PDB entry 7Z0G | X-ray diffraction, 3.49 A resolution | chains A and C of the 4 polymer chains in the assembly

# Chain A
Name: Tubulin alpha chain
Source organism: Ovis aries
UniProt: A0A6P7DY20 (A0A6P7DY20_SHEEP); residues 1-451 here = UniProt positions 1-451
Amino-acid sequence (451 residues; row label = number of the first residue in the row):
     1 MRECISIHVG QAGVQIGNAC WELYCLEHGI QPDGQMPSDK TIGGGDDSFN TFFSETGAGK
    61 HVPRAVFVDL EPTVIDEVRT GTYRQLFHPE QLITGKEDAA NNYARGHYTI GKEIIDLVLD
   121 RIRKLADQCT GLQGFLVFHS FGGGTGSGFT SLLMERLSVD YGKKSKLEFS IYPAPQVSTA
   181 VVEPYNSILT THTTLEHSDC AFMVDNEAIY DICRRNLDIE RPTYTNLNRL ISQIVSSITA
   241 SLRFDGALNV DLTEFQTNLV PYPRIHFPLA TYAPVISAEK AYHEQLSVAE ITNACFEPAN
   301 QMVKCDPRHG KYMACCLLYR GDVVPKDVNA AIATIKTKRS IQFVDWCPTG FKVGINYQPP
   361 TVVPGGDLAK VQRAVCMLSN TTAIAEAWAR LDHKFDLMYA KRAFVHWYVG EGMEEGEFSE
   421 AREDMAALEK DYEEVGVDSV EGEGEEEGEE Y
Disordered / not traced: 177, 281-282, 438-451
Residues lining bound ligands: GTP (guanosine-5'-triphosphate): Val-9, Gly-10, Gln-11, Ala-12, Gln-15, Ile-16, Asp-69, Asp-98, Ala-99, Ala-100, Asn-101, Ser-140, Gly-142, Gly-143, Gly-144, Thr-145, Gly-146, Ile-171, Pro-173, Ser-178, Glu-183, Asn-206, Tyr-224, Leu-227, Asn-228, Ile-231

# Chain C
Name: IE5 alpharep
Source organism: synthetic construct
Amino-acid sequence (232 residues; each row starts with the number of its first residue):
     1 MRGSHHHHHH TDPEKVEMYI KNLQDDSTLV RSIAAAALGK IGDERAVEPL IKALKDEDSR
    61 VRAQAAGALG QIGDERAVEP LIKALKDEDP SVRYRAAEAL GKIGDERAVE PLIKALKDED
   121 TTVRRIAATA LGKIGDERAV EPLIKALKDE DAAVRLTAAR ALGEIGDERA VEPLIKALKD
   181 EDAYVRRAAA QALGKIGGER VRAAMEKLAE TGTGFARKVA VNYLETHKSL IS
Disordered / not traced: 1-11, 230-232

# Chain A / chain C interface
Pairs across the interface (59):
  Met-1(A) with Glu-150(C)
  Arg-2(A) with Glu-119(C), salt bridge; Asp-120(C), salt bridge
  Gln-133(A) with Asp-120(C), hydrogen bond
  Asp-199(A) with Arg-60(C), salt bridge
  Asp-245(A) with Glu-150(C); Asp-151(C); Ala-152(C), hydrogen bond (side chain-backbone)
  Gly-246(A) with Ala-152(C); Ala-153(C); Asp-182(C)
  Ala-247(A) with Ala-152(C); Ala-153(C); Leu-156(C), hydrophobic; Asp-182(C), hydrogen bond (backbone-side chain); Tyr-184(C), hydrophobic
  Leu-248(A) with Tyr-184(C)
  Asn-249(A) with Arg-125(C), hydrogen bond (backbone-side chain)
  Val-250(A) with Arg-125(C)
  Asp-251(A) with Asp-120(C); Thr-121(C); Thr-122(C), hydrogen bond; Arg-125(C)
  Thr-253(A) with Pro-90(C); Ser-91(C); Asp-120(C), hydrogen bond; Thr-122(C)
  Glu-254(A) with Tyr-94(C); Thr-122(C), hydrogen bond (backbone-side chain); Arg-125(C), salt bridge
  Gln-256(A) with Arg-60(C); Ser-91(C)
  Thr-257(A) with Ser-91(C); Tyr-94(C); Arg-95(C)
  Asn-258(A) with Tyr-94(C), hydrogen bond; Arg-95(C)
  Val-260(A) with Arg-60(C), hydrogen bond (backbone-side chain)
  Pro-261(A) with Arg-60(C); Gln-64(C)
  Tyr-262(A) with Leu-29(C), hydrophobic; Ala-36(C); Arg-60(C); Gln-64(C), hydrogen bond
  Pro-263(A) with Thr-28(C); Leu-29(C); Ser-32(C); Arg-60(C), hydrogen bond (backbone-side chain)
  Ile-265(A) with Leu-29(C), hydrophobic
  Pro-325(A) with Tyr-184(C)
  Trp-346(A) with Ile-33(C), hydrophobic; Ala-36(C); Ala-37(C), hydrophobic; Lys-40(C)
  Lys-352(A) with Tyr-94(C), hydrogen bond
  Tyr-357(A) with Asp-182(C), hydrogen bond; Tyr-184(C)
  Asp-431(A) with Leu-29(C)
  Val-435(A) with Ile-33(C), hydrophobic
Other interface residues (no listed pair), chain A (30 interface residues in all): Arg-264, His-266, Val-324
Other interface residues (no listed pair), chain C (28 interface residues in all): Asp-58, Ile-126, Arg-155

# Summary
The interface between chain A and chain C involves 30 residues on one side and 28 on the other; the contacts
include 13 hydrogen bonds and 4 salt bridges. Polar pairs include Arg-2(A)/Glu-119(C), Arg-2(A)/Asp-120(C) and
Asp-199(A)/Arg-60(C). Bound to chain A: GTP.
Here chain A is Tubulin alpha chain (Ovis aries) and chain C is IE5 alpharep (synthetic construct). Entry 7Z0G
(Cpap:tubulin:ie5 alpharep complex P1 space group) was determined by X-ray diffraction together with 7Q1F,
7Q1E and 7Z0F from the same study.
